PDB entry 6DIG | X-ray diffraction, 2.00 A resolution | chains A and C of the 3 polymer chains in the assembly

Chain A:
Molecule: MHC class II HLA-DQ-alpha chain
From: Homo sapiens
UniProtKB: Q30066 (Q30066_HUMAN); residues 1-196 here = UniProt positions 1-196
Sequence (207 residues; each row starts with the number of its first residue):
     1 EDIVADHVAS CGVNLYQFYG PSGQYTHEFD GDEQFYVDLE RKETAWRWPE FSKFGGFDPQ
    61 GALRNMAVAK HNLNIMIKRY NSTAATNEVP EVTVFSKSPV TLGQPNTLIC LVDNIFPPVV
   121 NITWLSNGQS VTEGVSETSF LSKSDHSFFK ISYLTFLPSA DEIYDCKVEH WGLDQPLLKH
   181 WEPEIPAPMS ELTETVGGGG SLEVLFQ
Not modelled in the structure: 1, 184-207
Construct notes: expression tag (197-207)
Disulfide bonds: Cys110-Cys166
Glycans and other covalent adducts: N-acetylglucosamine (NAG) linked to Asn121
Ligand contacts: N-acetylglucosamine (NAG; 2-acetamido-2-deoxy-beta-D-glucopyranose): Arg79, Tyr80, Asn81

Chain C:
Molecule: 13-mer peptide: ALA-GLY-ASN-HIS-ALA-ALA-GLY-ILE-LEU-THR-LEU-GLY-LYS
From: Homo sapiens
Sequence (13 residues; each row starts with the number of its first residue):
     1 AGNHAAGILT LGK

How chain A and chain C interact:
Residue-residue contacts - 32 pairs, chain A then chain C:
  Cys11(A) - Ala5(C)
  Cys11(A) - Ala6(C)  hydrogen bond (backbone-backbone)
  Asn14(A) - Ile8(C)
  Tyr25(A) - Ala5(C)
  His27(A) - His4(C)
  His27(A) - Ala5(C)
  Gln34(A) - Asn3(C)  hydrogen bond
  Phe35(A) - Asn3(C)
  Phe54(A) - Asn3(C)  hydrogen bond (backbone-side chain)
  Gly55(A) - Ala1(C)
  Gly55(A) - Asn3(C)  hydrogen bond (backbone-side chain)
  Gly56(A) - Ala1(C)  hydrogen bond (backbone-backbone)
  Gly56(A) - Gly2(C)
  Gly56(A) - Asn3(C)  hydrogen bond (backbone-backbone)
  Phe57(A) - Asn3(C)
  Phe57(A) - Ala5(C)  hydrophobic
  Arg64(A) - Gly7(C)
  Asn65(A) - Ala6(C)  hydrogen bond (side chain-backbone)
  Asn65(A) - Gly7(C)
  Asn65(A) - Ile8(C)  hydrogen bond (side chain-backbone)
  Val68(A) - Ile8(C)
  Val68(A) - Leu9(C)
  Val68(A) - Thr10(C)
  His71(A) - Thr10(C)
  Asn72(A) - Ile8(C)
  Asn72(A) - Leu9(C)  hydrogen bond (side chain-backbone)
  Asn72(A) - Thr10(C)
  Asn72(A) - Leu11(C)  hydrogen bond (side chain-backbone)
  Ile75(A) - Leu11(C)  hydrophobic
  Met76(A) - Leu11(C)  hydrophobic
  Arg79(A) - Gly12(C)  hydrogen bond (side chain-backbone)
  Arg79(A) - Lys13(C)
Interface residues without a listed pair, chain A (20 interface residues in all): Gly12, Ala69

In short:
20 residues of chain A face 13 of chain C across their interface, with 11 hydrogen bonds. Polar pairs include
Gln34(A)-Asn3(C), Phe54(A)-Asn3(C) and Gly55(A)-Asn3(C). Ligands of chain A: N-acetylglucosamine. Covalently
linked N-acetylglucosamine: at Asn121(A).
Here chain A is MHC class II HLA-DQ-alpha chain and chain C is a 13-mer peptide:
ALA-GLY-ASN-HIS-ALA-ALA-GLY-ILE-LEU-THR-LEU-GLY-LYS, both from Homo sapiens. Entry 6DIG (Crystal structure of
DQA1*01:02/DQB1*06:02 in complex with a hypocretin peptide) was determined by X-ray diffraction.
